PDB entry 6U8X | X-ray diffraction, 2.95 A resolution | chains A and D of the 6 polymer chains in the assembly

== Chain A (and D) ==
Name: DNA (cytosine-5)-methyltransferase 3B
From: Homo sapiens
Notes: EC 2.1.1.37; chain D of this document is another copy of the same molecule, construct and numbering; everything in this record applies to it too
UniProtKB: Q9UBC3 (DNM3B_HUMAN); residue numbers follow UniProt; this construct covers 563-853
Chain sequence (291 residues; numbered 563 to 853; the number before each row is that of its first residue):
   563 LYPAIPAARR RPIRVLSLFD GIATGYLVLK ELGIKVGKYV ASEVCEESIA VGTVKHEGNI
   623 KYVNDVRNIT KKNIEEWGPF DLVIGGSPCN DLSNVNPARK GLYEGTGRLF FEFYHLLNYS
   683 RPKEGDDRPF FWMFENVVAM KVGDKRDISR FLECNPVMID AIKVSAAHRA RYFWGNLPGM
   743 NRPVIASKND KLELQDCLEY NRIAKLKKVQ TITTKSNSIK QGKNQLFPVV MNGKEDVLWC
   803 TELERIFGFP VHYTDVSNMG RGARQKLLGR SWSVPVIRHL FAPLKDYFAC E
UniProt features mapped onto this chain:
  - active site: Cys651
  - binding site (S-adenosyl-L-methionine): Asp582 to Thr586, Glu605, Asp627 to Arg629, Arg832 to Trp834
  - cross-link: Lys617 (Glycyl lysine isopeptide (Lys-Gly) (interchain with G-Cter in SUMO2))
  - natural variant: Ala585 (A585T: In ICF1; A585V: In ICF1), Ala603 (A603T: In ICF1), Val606 (V606A: In ICF1), Gly663 (G663S: In ICF1), Leu664 (L664P: In ICF1), Pro691 (P691L: In FSHD4), Val699 (V699G: In ICF1), Val726 (V726G: In ICF1), Ala766 (A766P: In ICF1), Glu806 (E806ESTP: In ICF1), His814 (H814R: In ICF1), Asp817 (D817G: In ICF1), 3 further natural variant entries in UniProt
Small-molecule neighbours: S-adenosylhomocysteine (SAH): Phe581, Asp582, Gly583, Ile584, Thr586, Ser604, Glu605, Val606, Cys607, Ser610, Asp627, Val628, Arg629, Gly648, Ser649, Pro650, Leu671, Leu829, Arg832, Ser833, Trp834
From the paper describing this entry:
  - binding site for CpApG DNA: Thr775, Lys777
  - conformationally variable residues (side-chain flip): Lys777
  - specificity-determining residues: Asn656, Lys777, Asn779, Gly822, Gly824, Lys828
  - mutagenesis - S655A, V657G, N658S, P659A, T775A, T776A, K782A, R823P: decreased catalytic activity
  - disease-associated variants - N658S, R823P: decreased catalytic activity
  - mutagenesis - N656I (2.6- and 1.4-fold): decreased catalytic activity on CpA/CpG
  - mutagenesis - K777A: increased catalytic activity on CGT
  - mutagenesis - K777A: increased catalytic activity on CGA
  - mutagenesis - N779A: decreased catalytic activity on CGA
  - mutagenesis - N779A: unchanged catalytic activity on CGT

== Chain A / chain D interface ==
Residue-residue contacts (32; chain A residue first):
  Thr615(A) - Tyr762(D)
  Val616(A) - Trp801(D)  hydrophobic
  Lys617(A) - His814(D)
  Glu619(A) - Tyr762(D)
  Gly620(A) - Tyr762(D)
  Glu761(A) - Val616(D)
  Tyr762(A) - Thr615(D)
  Tyr762(A) - Glu619(D)  hydrogen bond (side chain-backbone)
  Tyr762(A) - Gly620(D)
  Val799(A) - Asn820(D)
  Leu800(A) - Asn820(D)  hydrogen bond (backbone-side chain)
  Trp801(A) - Val616(D)  hydrophobic
  Trp801(A) - Ser819(D)
  Trp801(A) - Asn820(D)
  Cys802(A) - Asn820(D)  hydrogen bond (backbone-side chain)
  Thr803(A) - Asp817(D)
  His814(A) - Lys617(D)
  His814(A) - His814(D)
  His814(A) - Asp817(D)  salt bridge
  Asp817(A) - Thr803(D)
  Asp817(A) - His814(D)  salt bridge
  Asp817(A) - Asp817(D)
  Asp817(A) - Arg826(D)  salt bridge
  Val818(A) - Trp801(D)  hydrophobic
  Ser819(A) - Trp801(D)
  Asn820(A) - Val799(D)
  Asn820(A) - Leu800(D)  hydrogen bond (side chain-backbone)
  Asn820(A) - Trp801(D)
  Asn820(A) - Cys802(D)  hydrogen bond (side chain-backbone)
  Asn820(A) - Arg823(D)  hydrogen bond
  Arg823(A) - Asn820(D)
  Arg826(A) - Asp817(D)  salt bridge
Also at the interface, not in a pair above, chain A (20 interface residues in all): Gly822
Also at the interface, not in a pair above, chain D (20 interface residues in all): Glu761, Val818, Gly822

== In short ==
Chain A and chain D each contribute 20 residues to their interface; the contacts include 6 hydrogen bonds and
4 salt bridges. Among the polar pairs are His814(A)-Asp817(D), Asp817(A)-Arg826(D) and Tyr762(A)-Glu619(D).
The paper reports a binding site for CpApG DNA at Thr775(A) and Lys777(A); S655A, V657G and N658S of chain A,
among others, reduce catalytic activity; 11 substitutions were tested in all.
Chain A and chain D are both DNA (cytosine-5)-methyltransferase 3B (Homo sapiens); the structure, Crystal
structure of DNMT3B-DNMT3L in complex with CpApG DNA, was determined by X-ray diffraction, deposited together
with 6U8P, 6U8V and 6U8W.
